Entry 3NUU (X-ray diffraction, 1.98 A resolution); this record covers chain A.

# Chain A
Molecule: PkB-like
From: Homo sapiens
Reference sequence: Q9UPJ8 (Q9UPJ8_HUMAN); residues 73-358 here correspond to UniProt positions 65-350 (UniProt number = residue number - 8)
Chain sequence (286 residues; row label = number of the first residue in the row):
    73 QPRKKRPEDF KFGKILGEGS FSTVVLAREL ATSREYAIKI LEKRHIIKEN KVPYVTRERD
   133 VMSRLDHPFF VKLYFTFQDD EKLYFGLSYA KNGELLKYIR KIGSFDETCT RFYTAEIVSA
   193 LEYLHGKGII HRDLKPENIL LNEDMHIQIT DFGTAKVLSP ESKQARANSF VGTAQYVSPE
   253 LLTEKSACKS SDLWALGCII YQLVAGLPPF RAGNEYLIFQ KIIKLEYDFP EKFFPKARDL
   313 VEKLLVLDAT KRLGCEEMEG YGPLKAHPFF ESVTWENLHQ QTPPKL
Not modelled in the structure: 232-240
Modified / non-standard residues: Ser241 (phosphoserine; SEP)
Ligand contacts: 3,4-dihydroisoquinolin-1(2H)-one (JOZ): Leu88, Gly89, Val96, Ala109, Val143, Leu159, Ser160, Tyr161, Ala162, Leu212, Gln220, Thr222

# In short
Ligands of chain A: 3,4-dihydroisoquinolin-1(2H)-one.
Chain A is PkB-like (Homo sapiens); the structure, phosphoinositide-dependent kinase-1 (PDK1) with fragment11,
was determined by X-ray diffraction together with 3NUS and 3NUY from the same study.
